Entry 6PDU (X-ray diffraction, 1.95 A resolution); this record covers chains H and C of the 3 polymer chains in the assembly.

== Chain H ==
Protein: antibody 13N024-a.01, heavy chain
Source organism: Homo sapiens
Notes: antibody fragment or engineered binder
Chain sequence (216 residues; numbered 1 to 217 plus 4 insertion-coded residues; 5 numbers in that range are skipped by the numbering (no residue carries them; nothing is unmodelled there); the number before each row is that of its first residue; a row labelled like 82A-82C holds insertion residues (82A, then the next letters in order)):
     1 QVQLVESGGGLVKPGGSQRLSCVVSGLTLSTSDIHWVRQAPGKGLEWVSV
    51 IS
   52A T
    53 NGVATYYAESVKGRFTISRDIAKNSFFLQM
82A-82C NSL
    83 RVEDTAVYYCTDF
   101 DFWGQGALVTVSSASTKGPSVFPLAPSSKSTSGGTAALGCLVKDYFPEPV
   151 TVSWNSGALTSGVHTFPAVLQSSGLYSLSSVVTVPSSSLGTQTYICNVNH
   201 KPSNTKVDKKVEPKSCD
Cystine bridges: Cys22-Cys92, Cys140-Cys196

== Chain C ==
Protein: HIV-1 fusion peptide residue 512-519
Chain sequence (8 residues; numbered 512 to 519; the number before each row is that of its first residue):
   512 AVGIGAVF

== Interface between chain H and chain C ==
Contacting residue pairs (13):
  Thr31(H) - Ala512(C)  hydrogen bond (backbone-backbone)
  Ser32(H) - Ala512(C)  hydrogen bond (side chain-backbone)
  Asp33(H) - Ala517(C)
  Asp33(H) - Val518(C)  hydrogen bond (side chain-backbone)
  His35(H) - Ile515(C)
  Ala56(H) - Phe519(C)
  Tyr58(H) - Phe519(C)  hydrogen bond (side chain-backbone)
  Asp94(H) - Ala512(C)
  Asp94(H) - Ile515(C)
  Phe95(H) - Ile515(C)  hydrophobic
  Asp101(H) - Ala512(C)
  Asp101(H) - Val513(C)  hydrogen bond (side chain-backbone)
  Asp101(H) - Gly514(C)  hydrogen bond (side chain-backbone)
Also at the interface, not in a pair above, chain H (11 interface residues in all): Val50, Ser52
Also at the interface, not in a pair above, chain C (8 interface residues in all): Gly516

== Overview ==
11 residues of chain H and 8 residues of chain C are in contact, with 6 hydrogen bonds. Polar pairs include
Ser32(H)-Ala512(C), Asp33(H)-Val518(C) and Tyr58(H)-Phe519(C).
Chain H is antibody 13N024-a.01, heavy chain (Homo sapiens) and chain C is HIV-1 fusion peptide residue
512-519; the structure, Vaccine-elicited NHP FP-targeting antibody 13N024-a.01 in complex with HIV fusion
peptide (residue 512-519), was determined by X-ray diffraction.
